7XFL - chains C and I of the 10 polymer chains in the assembly; structure by electron microscopy, 2.80 A resolution.

Chain C:
Molecule: Histone H2A type 1
Source organism: Xenopus laevis
UniProtKB: P06897 (H2A1_XENLA); residues 0-129 here correspond to UniProt positions 1-130 (UniProt number = residue number + 1)
Sequence (130 residues; each row starts with the number of its first residue; numbering starts at 0):
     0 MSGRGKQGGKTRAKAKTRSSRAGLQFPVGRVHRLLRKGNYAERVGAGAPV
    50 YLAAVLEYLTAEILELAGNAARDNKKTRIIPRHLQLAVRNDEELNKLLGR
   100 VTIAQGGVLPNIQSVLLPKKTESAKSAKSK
Disordered / not traced: 0-11, 118-129
Sequence notes: conflict Arg99 (Gly100 in P06897)
UniProt features mapped onto this chain:
  - modified residue: Ser1 (N-acetylserine), Lys5 (N6-(2-hydroxyisobutyryl)lysine), Lys9 (N6-(2-hydroxyisobutyryl)lysine), Lys36 (N6-(2-hydroxyisobutyryl)lysine), Lys74 (N6-(2-hydroxyisobutyryl)lysine), Lys75 (N6-(2-hydroxyisobutyryl)lysine), Lys95 (N6-(2-hydroxyisobutyryl)lysine), Gln104 (N5-methylglutamine), Lys118 (N6-(2-hydroxyisobutyryl)lysine)
  - cross-link (Glycyl lysine isopeptide (Lys-Gly)): Lys13 (interchain with G-Cter in ubiquitin), Lys15 (interchain with G-Cter in ubiquitin), Lys119 (interchain with G-Cter in ubiquitin)

Chain I:
Molecule: 152-nt DNA strand
Source organism: Xenopus laevis
Sequence (152 nucleotides; row label = number of the first residue in the row; numbers below 1 keep their minus sign (DA-77 is residue -77)):
   -77 ATGCACAGGATGTATATATCTGACICGTGCCTGGAGACTAGGGAGTAATC
   -27 CCCTTGGCGGTTAAAACGCGGGGGACAGCGCGTACGTGCGTTTAAGCGGT
    23 GCTAGAGCTGTCTACGACCAATTGAGCGGCCTCGGCACCGGGATTCTCCA
    73 GG
Disordered / not traced: -77 to -62, 73-74

How chain C and chain I interact:
Residue-residue contacts - 10 pairs, chain C then chain I:
  Lys13(C) - DG-42(I)  sugar contact
  Lys15(C) - DA-43(I)  phosphate contact
  Lys15(C) - DG-42(I)  hydrogen bond to the phosphate
  Thr16(C) - DA-43(I)  phosphate contact
  Arg17(C) - DA-43(I)  salt bridge to the phosphate
  Arg20(C) - DG-42(I)  salt bridge to the phosphate
  Gly28(C) - DA-43(I)  phosphate contact
  Arg32(C) - DG-44(I)  salt bridge to the phosphate
  Arg77(C) - DC-54(I)  salt bridge to the phosphate
  Arg77(C) - DI-53(I)  salt bridge to the phosphate
Also at the interface, not in a pair above, chain C (12 interface residues in all): Ala12, Ala14, Arg29, Arg42
Also at the interface, not in a pair above, chain I (8 interface residues in all): DA-41, DG-37, DG-35

Overview:
12 residues of chain C face 8 of chain I across their interface; the contacts include 1 hydrogen bond and 5
salt bridges. Among the polar pairs are Lys15(C)-DG-42(I), Arg17(C)-DA-43(I) and Arg20(C)-DG-42(I).
Chain C is Histone H2A type 1 and chain I is a 152-nt DNA strand, both from Xenopus laevis; the structure,
Structure of nucleosome-AAG complex (A-53I, free state), was determined by electron microscopy (same
publication as 7XFC, 7XFH, 7XFI, 7XFJ, 7XFM and 7XFN).
